Entry 2UXR (X-ray diffraction, 2.30 A resolution); this record covers chains A and B.

Chain A (and B):
Protein: Isocitrate dehydrogenase
From: Desulfotalea psychrophila
Notes: chain B of this document is another copy of the same molecule, construct and numbering; everything in this record applies to it too
UniProtKB: Q6AQ66 (Q6AQ66_DESPS); numbering as in UniProt (aligned over 1-402)
Sequence (402 residues; row label = number of the first residue in the row):
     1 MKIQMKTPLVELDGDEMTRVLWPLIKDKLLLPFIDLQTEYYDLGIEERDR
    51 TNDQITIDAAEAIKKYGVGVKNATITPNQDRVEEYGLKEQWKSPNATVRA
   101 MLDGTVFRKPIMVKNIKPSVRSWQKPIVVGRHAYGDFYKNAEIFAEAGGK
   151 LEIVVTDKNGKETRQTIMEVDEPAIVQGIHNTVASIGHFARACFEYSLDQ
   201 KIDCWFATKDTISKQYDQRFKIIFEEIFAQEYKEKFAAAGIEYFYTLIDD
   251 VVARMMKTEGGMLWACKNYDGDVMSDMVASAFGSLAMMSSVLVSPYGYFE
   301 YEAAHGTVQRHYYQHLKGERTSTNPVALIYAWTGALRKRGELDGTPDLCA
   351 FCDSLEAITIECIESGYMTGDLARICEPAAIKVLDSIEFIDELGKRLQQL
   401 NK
Metal / ion sites: Mg2+ site 1: D249 (together with isocitric acid) (shared with D272(B) of chain B); Mg2+ site 2: D272 (together with isocitric acid) (shared with D249(B) of chain B)
Residues lining bound ligands:
  - isocitric acid (ICT), molecule 1: T76, S93, N95, R99, R108, R131, Y138, D272, E302, A304
  - isocitric acid (ICT), molecule 2: K209, T211, I212, D249
  - isocitric acid (ICT), molecule 3: L285, A286, H305, G306, T307, V308, H311, S322, T323, N324

Chain A / chain B interface:
Pairs across the interface (202; chain A residue first):
  T76(A) with T211(B); K214(B)
  P77(A) with K214(B), hydrogen bond (backbone-side chain)
  N78(A) with D210(B), hydrogen bond; T211(B); Q218(B); K221(B)
  Q79(A) with Q218(B); I222(B)
  D80(A) with K221(B), salt bridge
  Q90(A) with K214(B); Q218(B)
  W91(A) with K214(B), hydrogen bond (backbone-side chain)
  S93(A) with I212(B)
  K117(A) with R121(B)
  P118(A) with R121(B), hydrogen bond (backbone-side chain)
  S119(A) with S119(B); V120(B); R121(B), hydrogen bond (backbone-backbone); M256(B), hydrogen bond (side chain-backbone); K257(B), hydrogen bond
  V120(A) with S119(B)
  R121(A) with K117(B); P118(B), hydrogen bond (side chain-backbone); S119(B), hydrogen bond (backbone-backbone); R121(B)
  F137(A) with K209(B); I212(B); S213(B)
  Y138(A) with I212(B), hydrophobic
  K139(A) with I167(B); M168(B)
  N140(A) with I212(B), hydrogen bond (side chain-backbone); S213(B)
  A141(A) with I153(B); Q165(B); T166(B); I167(B)
  E142(A) with I153(B); Q165(B); S213(B), hydrogen bond; K214(B), hydrogen bond (side chain-backbone); Q215(B), hydrogen bond (side chain-backbone); Y216(B), hydrogen bond (side chain-backbone)
  I143(A) with I153(B); V155(B), hydrophobic; T163(B); Q165(B)
  F144(A) with V183(B), hydrophobic; R219(B)
  G148(A) with V155(B); D157(B)
  G149(A) with T156(B); D157(B)
  K150(A) with V154(B); V155(B); T156(B), hydrogen bond (backbone-backbone)
  L151(A) with V154(B); V155(B), hydrophobic; H180(B)
  E152(A) with I153(B); V154(B), hydrogen bond (backbone-backbone)
  I153(A) with A141(B); E142(B); I143(B), hydrophobic; E152(B); I153(B), hydrophobic; G178(B)
  V154(A) with K150(B); L151(B); E152(B), hydrogen bond (backbone-backbone); V154(B), hydrophobic
  V155(A) with A145(B), hydrophobic; G148(B); K150(B); L151(B), hydrophobic; V176(B), hydrophobic
  T156(A) with G149(B); K150(B), hydrogen bond (backbone-backbone)
  D157(A) with A147(B); G148(B); G149(B)
  K158(A) with V170(B); D171(B), salt bridge
  R164(A) with R164(B)
  Q165(A) with A141(B); E142(B); I143(B)
  T166(A) with A141(B)
  I167(A) with K139(B); A141(B), hydrophobic; G178(B); I179(B); H180(B)
  M168(A) with Y134(B); H180(B)
  V170(A) with H180(B)
  D171(A) with K158(B), salt bridge
  E172(A) with T182(B); A184(B)
  P173(A) with T182(B); V183(B), hydrogen bond (backbone-backbone)
  A174(A) with N181(B)
  I175(A) with H180(B); N181(B), hydrogen bond (backbone-backbone); I186(B), hydrophobic; Q215(B); Y216(B), hydrophobic; R219(B); F220(B), hydrophobic
  V176(A) with I153(B); V155(B), hydrophobic; I179(B); Y216(B)
  Q177(A) with Q177(B); G178(B); I179(B), hydrogen bond (backbone-backbone); S213(B); Y216(B)
  G178(A) with I153(B); I167(B); Q177(B)
  I179(A) with I167(B); V176(B); Q177(B), hydrogen bond (backbone-backbone)
  H180(A) with L151(B); I167(B); M168(B); V170(B); I175(B)
  N181(A) with A174(B); I175(B), hydrogen bond (backbone-backbone)
  T182(A) with E172(B); P173(B); A174(B)
  V183(A) with F144(B), hydrophobic; P173(B), hydrogen bond (backbone-backbone)
  A184(A) with E172(B)
  I186(A) with I175(B), hydrophobic
  K209(A) with F137(B); D272(B), salt bridge
  D210(A) with N78(B), hydrogen bond
  T211(A) with T76(B)
  I212(A) with F137(B); Y138(B), hydrophobic; N140(B), hydrogen bond (backbone-side chain)
  S213(A) with F137(B); E142(B), hydrogen bond; Q177(B), hydrogen bond
  K214(A) with T76(B); P77(B), hydrogen bond (side chain-backbone); Q90(B); W91(B), hydrogen bond (side chain-backbone); E142(B)
  Q215(A) with E142(B), hydrogen bond (backbone-side chain); I175(B)
  Y216(A) with E142(B), hydrogen bond (backbone-side chain); I175(B); V176(B); Q177(B)
  Q218(A) with N78(B); Q79(B), hydrogen bond (side chain-backbone); Q90(B)
  R219(A) with I175(B)
  F220(A) with I175(B), hydrophobic
  K221(A) with N78(B); D80(B), salt bridge
  F244(A) with R310(B)
  I248(A) with Y269(B); V273(B), hydrophobic
  D249(A) with D272(B); D276(B)
  V252(A) with V273(B), hydrophobic; M277(B), hydrophobic
  A253(A) with S280(B), hydrogen bond (backbone-side chain)
  R254(A) with R310(B)
  M256(A) with S119(B), hydrogen bond (backbone-side chain); M277(B); S280(B); A281(B), hydrophobic
  K257(A) with S119(B), hydrogen bond; S280(B), hydrogen bond (side chain-backbone); G283(B), hydrogen bond (side chain-backbone)
  Y269(A) with I248(B); Y269(B), hydrophobic; D270(B), hydrogen bond
  D270(A) with Y269(B), hydrogen bond
  D272(A) with K209(B), salt bridge; D249(B)
  V273(A) with M274(B), hydrophobic
  M274(A) with V273(B), hydrophobic; M274(B), hydrophobic
  D276(A) with D249(B); D250(B)
  M277(A) with V252(B), hydrophobic; M256(B)
  S280(A) with A253(B), hydrogen bond (side chain-backbone); M256(B); K257(B), hydrogen bond (backbone-side chain)
  G283(A) with K257(B), hydrogen bond (backbone-side chain)
  R310(A) with F244(B); R254(B)
Other interface residues (no listed pair), chain A (94 interface residues in all): K92, A145, A147, T163, D217, I222, E225, D250, A281, L285, I375
Other interface residues (no listed pair), chain B (94 interface residues in all): K92, S93, D217, L285, I375

Overview:
Chain A and chain B each contribute 94 residues to their interface, with 43 hydrogen bonds and 6 salt bridges.
Among the polar pairs are D80(A)-K221(B), K158(A)-D171(B) and K209(A)-D272(B). Chain A binds 3 copies of
isocitric acid.
Chain A and chain B are both Isocitrate dehydrogenase (Desulfotalea psychrophila); the structure, Complex with
isocitrate and the protein isocitrate dehydrogenase from the psychrophilic bacterium Desulfotalea
psychrophila, was determined by X-ray diffraction together with 2UXQ from the same study.
